3LKP - chains A and C of the 3 polymer chains in the assembly; structure by X-ray diffraction, 1.80 A resolution.

Chain A:
Molecule: HLA class I histocompatibility antigen, B-35 alpha chain
Organism: Homo sapiens
Reference sequence: P30685 (1B35_HUMAN); residues 1-276 here correspond to UniProt positions 25-300 (UniProt number = residue number + 24)
Amino-acid sequence (276 residues; numbered 1 to 276; the number before each row is that of its first residue):
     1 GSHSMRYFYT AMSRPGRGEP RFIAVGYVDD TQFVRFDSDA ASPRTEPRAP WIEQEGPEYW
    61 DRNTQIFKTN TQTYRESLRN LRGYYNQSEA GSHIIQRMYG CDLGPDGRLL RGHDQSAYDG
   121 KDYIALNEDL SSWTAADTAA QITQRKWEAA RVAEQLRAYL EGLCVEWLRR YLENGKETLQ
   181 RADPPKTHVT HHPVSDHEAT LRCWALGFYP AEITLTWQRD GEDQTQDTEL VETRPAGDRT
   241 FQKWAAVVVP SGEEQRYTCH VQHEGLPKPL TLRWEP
Disulfides: Cys101-Cys164, Cys203-Cys259

Chain C:
Molecule: NP418 epitope from 1972 influenza strain
Amino-acid sequence (9 residues; row label = number of the first residue in the row):
     1 LPFDKSTIM

Chain A / chain C interface:
Residue-residue contacts (41):
  Met5(A) - Leu1(C)
  Tyr7(A) - Leu1(C)  hydrogen bond (side chain-backbone)
  Tyr7(A) - Pro2(C)
  Tyr9(A) - Pro2(C)
  Arg62(A) - Asp4(C)  salt bridge
  Asn63(A) - Leu1(C)
  Asn63(A) - Pro2(C)
  Ile66(A) - Phe3(C)
  Ile66(A) - Asp4(C)
  Phe67(A) - Pro2(C)  hydrophobic
  Thr69(A) - Ser6(C)
  Asn70(A) - Ser6(C)  hydrogen bond
  Thr73(A) - Ser6(C)  hydrogen bond
  Thr73(A) - Thr7(C)
  Thr73(A) - Ile8(C)
  Glu76(A) - Ile8(C)
  Ser77(A) - Ile8(C)
  Ser77(A) - Met9(C)  hydrogen bond (side chain-backbone)
  Asn80(A) - Ile8(C)
  Asn80(A) - Met9(C)  hydrogen bond (side chain-backbone)
  Leu81(A) - Met9(C)  hydrophobic
  Tyr84(A) - Met9(C)  hydrogen bond (side chain-backbone)
  Arg97(A) - Phe3(C)
  Tyr99(A) - Pro2(C)
  Tyr99(A) - Phe3(C)  hydrogen bond (side chain-backbone)
  Tyr123(A) - Met9(C)  hydrophobic
  Thr143(A) - Met9(C)  hydrogen bond (side chain-backbone)
  Lys146(A) - Ile8(C)
  Lys146(A) - Met9(C)  hydrogen bond (side chain-backbone)
  Trp147(A) - Thr7(C)  hydrogen bond (side chain-backbone)
  Trp147(A) - Ile8(C)
  Trp147(A) - Met9(C)  hydrophobic
  Val152(A) - Thr7(C)
  Gln155(A) - Phe3(C)
  Gln155(A) - Lys5(C)
  Leu156(A) - Phe3(C)  hydrophobic
  Tyr159(A) - Leu1(C)  hydrogen bond (side chain-backbone)
  Tyr159(A) - Pro2(C)
  Tyr159(A) - Phe3(C)
  Trp167(A) - Leu1(C)
  Tyr171(A) - Leu1(C)  hydrogen bond (side chain-backbone)
Interface residues without a listed pair, chain A (31 interface residues in all): Tyr59, Tyr74, Ile95, Ala150
From the paper, about this interface:
  - interface residues, chain C: Pro2(C)

Summary:
31 residues of chain A face 9 of chain C across their interface; the contacts include 12 hydrogen bonds and 1
salt bridge. Among the polar pairs are Arg62(A)-Asp4(C), Tyr7(A)-Leu1(C) and Asn70(A)-Ser6(C). The paper
reports the interface residue Pro2(C).
Chain A is HLA class I histocompatibility antigen, B-35 alpha chain (Homo sapiens) and chain C is NP418
epitope from 1972 influenza strain; the structure, Crystal Structure of HLA B*3501 in complex with influenza
NP418 epitope from 1972 strain, was determined by X-ray diffraction (same publication as 3LKN, 3LKO, 3LKQ,
3LKR and 3LKS).
